5EA3 - chain F; structure by X-ray diffraction, 2.75 A resolution.

# Chain F
Protein: Fusion glycoprotein F0
Source organism: Human respiratory syncytial virus A (strain A2)
Notes: fragment: RSV F ectodomain
Reference sequence: P03420 (FUS_HRSVA); residues 1-513 here = UniProt positions 1-513
Amino-acid sequence (568 residues; numbered 1 to 568; the number before each row is that of its first residue):
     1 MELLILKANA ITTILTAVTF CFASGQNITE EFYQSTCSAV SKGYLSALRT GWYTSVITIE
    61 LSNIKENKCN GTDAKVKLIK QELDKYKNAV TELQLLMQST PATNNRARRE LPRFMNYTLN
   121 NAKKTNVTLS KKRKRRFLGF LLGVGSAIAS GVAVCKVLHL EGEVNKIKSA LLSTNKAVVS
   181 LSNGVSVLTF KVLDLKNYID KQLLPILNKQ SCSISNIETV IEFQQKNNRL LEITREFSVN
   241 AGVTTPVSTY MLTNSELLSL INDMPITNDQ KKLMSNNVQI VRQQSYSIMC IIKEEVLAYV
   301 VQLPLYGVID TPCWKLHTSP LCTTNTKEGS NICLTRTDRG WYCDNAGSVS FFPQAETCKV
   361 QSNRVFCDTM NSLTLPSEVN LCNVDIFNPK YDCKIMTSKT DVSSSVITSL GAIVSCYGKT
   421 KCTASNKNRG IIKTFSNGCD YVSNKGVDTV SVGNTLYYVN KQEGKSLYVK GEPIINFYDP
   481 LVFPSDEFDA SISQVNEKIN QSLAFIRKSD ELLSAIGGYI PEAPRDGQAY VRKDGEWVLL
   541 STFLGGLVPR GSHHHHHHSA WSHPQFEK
Not modelled in the structure: 1-26, 66-74, 98-136, 205-217, 507-568
Disulfide bonds: Cys-37/Cys-439, Cys-155/Cys-290, Cys-313/Cys-343, Cys-322/Cys-333, Cys-358/Cys-367, Cys-382/Cys-393, Cys-416/Cys-422
Construct notes: variant Ala-102 (Pro in P03420), Val-379 (Ile in P03420), Val-447 (Met in P03420); engineered mutation Cys-155 (Ser in P03420), Phe-190 (Ser in P03420), Leu-207 (Val in P03420), Cys-290 (Ser in P03420); expression tag (514-568)
Ligand contacts:
  - jnj-2408068 (5NK; 2-[[2-[[1-(2-azanylethyl)piperidin-4-yl]amino]-4-methyl-benzimidazol-1-yl]methyl]-6-methyl-pyridin-3-ol): Phe-137, Phe-140, Met-396, Asp-486, Glu-487, Phe-488, Asp-489
  - N-cyclohexyltaurine (NHE; 2-[N-cyclohexylamino]ethane sulfonic acid): Phe-387, Phe-477, Tyr-478, Asp-479, Val-482, Asn-496, Ile-499, Leu-503
UniProt features mapped onto this chain:
  - region: Phe-137 to Val-157 (Fusion peptide)
  - site (Cleavage): Arg-109, Glu-110, Arg-136, Phe-137
  - glycosylation (N-linked (GlcNAc...) asparagine): Asn-27, Asn-70, Asn-116, Asn-120, Asn-126, Asn-500
  - natural variant: Glu-218 (E218A: In strain: Cold-passage attenuated), Val-379 (I379V: In strain: Cold-passage attenuated; this construct carries the variant), Val-447 (M447V: In strain: Cold-passage attenuated; this construct carries the variant)
  - mutagenesis: Cys-37 (C37S: Impairs translation or folding of the F protein), Cys-69 (C69S: Impairs translation or folding of the F protein), Arg-108 to Arg-109 (Complete loss of cleavage between F2 and p27), Arg-108 (R108N: Complete loss of cleavage between F2 and p27), Arg-109 (R109N: Complete loss of cleavage between F2 and p27), Lys-131 (K131Q: No effect on cleavage between F2 and p27), Cys-212 (C212S: No effect on F1 and F2 structure and glycosylation), Cys-313 (C313S: Impairs translation or folding of the F protein), Cys-322 (C322S: Impairs translation or folding of the F protein), Cys-333 (C333S: Impairs translation or folding of the F protein), Cys-343 (C343S: Impairs translation or folding of the F protein), Cys-358 (C358S: Impairs translation or folding of the F protein), 6 further mutagenesis entries in UniProt
What the authors report for this chain:
  - binding site for jnj-2408068: Phe-140, Asp-486, Glu-487, Phe-488
  - conformationally variable residues (loop rearrangement, side-chain flip): Phe-137, Phe-488, Asp-489
  - self-association interface (contacts with another copy of this molecule); pairs are residue here / residue on that copy: Thr-400/Asp-489 (hydrogen bond)
  - mutagenesis - D401E, E487D, F488L, D489E: decreased stability
  - mutagenesis - S398L, D486N: increased stability
  - mutagenesis - D489Y: unchanged stability
  - mutagenesis - L141W, G143S, K394R/S398L, S398L, T400A: decreased expression
  - mutagenesis - L141W, D486N: decreased growth
  - interface residues: Thr-400, Asp-489

# In short
Bound to chain F: N-cyclohexyltaurine and jnj-2408068. UniProt lists 17 mutagenesis sites. From the paper: a
binding site for jnj-2408068 at Phe-140, Asp-486 and Glu-487 among others; L141W, G143S and K394R/S398L, among
others, reduce expression; 11 substitutions were tested in all.
Chain F is Fusion glycoprotein F0 (Human respiratory syncytial virus A (strain A2)); the structure, Crystal
Structure of Inhibitor JNJ-2408068 in Complex with Prefusion RSV F Glycoprotein, was determined by X-ray
diffraction (same publication as 5EA4, 5EA5, 5EA6, 5EA7 and 5EA8).
